3ZNV - chain A; structure by X-ray diffraction, 1.30 A resolution.

== Chain A ==
Protein: Protein FAM105B
Source organism: Homo sapiens
Notes: EC 3.4.19.12; fragment: otu domain, residues 80-352
UniProtKB: Q96BN8 (F105B_HUMAN); residue numbers follow UniProt; this construct covers 80-352
Chain sequence (275 residues; each row starts with the number of its first residue):
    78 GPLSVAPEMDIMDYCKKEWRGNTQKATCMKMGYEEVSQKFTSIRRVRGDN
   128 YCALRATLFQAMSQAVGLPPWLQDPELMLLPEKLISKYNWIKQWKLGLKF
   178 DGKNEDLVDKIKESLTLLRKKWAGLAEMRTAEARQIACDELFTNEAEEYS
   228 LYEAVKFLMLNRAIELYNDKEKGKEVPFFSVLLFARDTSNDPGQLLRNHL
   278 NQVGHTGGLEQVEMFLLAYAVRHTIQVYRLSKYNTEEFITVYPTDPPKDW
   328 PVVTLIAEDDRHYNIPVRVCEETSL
Disordered / not traced: 347-352
Sequence notes: expression tag (78-79)
UniProt features mapped onto this chain:
  - region (Linear diubiquitin binding): Glu95, Trp96, Arg124 to Asp126, Phe255 to Leu259, Thr283 to Val289, Asp336 to Arg338
  - active site: Asp126, Cys129 (Nucleophile), His339
  - site: Glu314 (Linear diubiquitin binding)
  - natural variant: Met86 (M86I: In AIPDSB), Glu95 to Leu352 (deletion: In IMD107), Gln115 (Q115H: Does not affect down-regulation of NF-kappa-B signaling), Cys129 (C129S: In AIPDSA), Pro152 (P152L: In AIPDSA), Trp167 (W167S: In AIPDSB), Tyr244 (Y244C: In AIPDSB and IMD107), Asp246 (D246V: In IMD107), Arg263 (R263Q: In IMD107), Leu272 (L272P: In AIPDSB and IMD107), Gly281 (G281R: In AIPDSB), Arg306 (R306Q: In AIPDSA)
  - mutagenesis: Tyr91 (Y91F: Results in strong reduction of kcat while not affecting KM), Trp96 (W96A: Decreased activity toward linear ubiquitin), Thr100 to Lys102 (Decreased activity toward linear ubiquitin), Cys129 (C129A: Abolishes deubiquitinase activity), Pro254 (P254S: Severely decreased NF-kappa-B inhibition and increased NF-kappa-B signaling), Leu259 (L259E: Decreased affinity for linear diubiquitin), Glu314 (E314R: Decreased affinity for linear diubiquitin), Asp336 (D336A: Stabilizes H-339 in the active conformation, generating a more reactive enzyme), His339 (H339A: Impaired deubiquitinase activity), Asn341 (N341A: Abolishes deubiquitinase activity; N341D: Stabilizes H-339 in the active conformation, generating a more reactive enzyme ...)
Ion coordination: Ca2+: Ser163, Gln212
What the authors report for this chain:
  - catalytic residues: Cys129, His339, Asn341
  - mutagenesis - C129A, H339A, N341A: abolished catalytic activity on Met1-diUb
  - contacts within the chain: Asp336-His339
  - conformationally variable residues (side-chain flip): Cys129, His339
  - mutagenesis - N341D: decreased catalytic activity on WT Met1-diUb
  - mutagenesis - D336A, N341D: increased catalytic activity on Ub suicide inhibitors
  - mutagenesis - W96A, L259E, E314R: decreased catalytic activity on Met1-diUb
  - mutagenesis - Y91F (20-fold): decreased catalytic activity
  - mutagenesis - W96A, L259E: unchanged signaling in response to TNFalpha

== In short ==
The Ca2+ site is built by Ser163 and Gln212. Curated annotation (UniProt) lists 3 active-site residues and 12
mutagenesis sites. From the paper: catalytic residues Cys129, His339 and Asn341; C129A, H339A and N341A
abolish catalytic activity on Met1-diUb; 9 substitutions were tested in all.
Chain A is Protein FAM105B (Homo sapiens); the structure, Crystal structure of the OTU domain of OTULIN at 1.3
Angstroms, was determined by X-ray diffraction, deposited together with 3ZNX.
